Entry 5ZRF (X-ray diffraction, 2.30 A resolution); this record covers chains B and D of the 6 polymer chains in the assembly.

# Chain B
Molecule: DNA topoisomerase 2-beta
Source organism: Homo sapiens
Notes: EC 5.99.1.3
UniProtKB: Q02880 (TOP2B_HUMAN); residues 445-1201 here correspond to UniProt positions 450-1206 (UniProt number = residue number + 5)
Chain sequence (803 residues; each row starts with the number of its first residue):
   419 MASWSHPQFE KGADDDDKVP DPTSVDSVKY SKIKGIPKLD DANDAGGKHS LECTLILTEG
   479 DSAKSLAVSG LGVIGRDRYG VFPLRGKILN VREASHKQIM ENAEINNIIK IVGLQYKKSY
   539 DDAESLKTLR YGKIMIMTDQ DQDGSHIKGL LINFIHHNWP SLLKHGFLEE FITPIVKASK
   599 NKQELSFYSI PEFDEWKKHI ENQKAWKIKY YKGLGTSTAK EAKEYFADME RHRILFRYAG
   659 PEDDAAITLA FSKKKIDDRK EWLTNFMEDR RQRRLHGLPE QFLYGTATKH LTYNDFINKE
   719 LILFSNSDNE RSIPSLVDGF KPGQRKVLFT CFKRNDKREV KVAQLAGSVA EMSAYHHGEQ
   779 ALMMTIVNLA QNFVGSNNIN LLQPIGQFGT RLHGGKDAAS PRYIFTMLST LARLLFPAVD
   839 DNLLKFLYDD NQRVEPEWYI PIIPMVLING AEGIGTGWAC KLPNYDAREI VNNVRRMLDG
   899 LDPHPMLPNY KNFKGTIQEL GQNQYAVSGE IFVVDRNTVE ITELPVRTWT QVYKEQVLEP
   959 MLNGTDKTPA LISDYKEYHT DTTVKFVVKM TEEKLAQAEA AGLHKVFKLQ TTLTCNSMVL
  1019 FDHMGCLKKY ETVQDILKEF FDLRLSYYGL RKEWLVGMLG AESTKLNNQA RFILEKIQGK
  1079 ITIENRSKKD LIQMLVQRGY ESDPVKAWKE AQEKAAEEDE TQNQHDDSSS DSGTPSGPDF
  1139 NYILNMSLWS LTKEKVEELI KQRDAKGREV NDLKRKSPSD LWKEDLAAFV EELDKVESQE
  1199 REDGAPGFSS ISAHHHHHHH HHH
Unresolved in the structure: 419-448, 593-636, 696-705, 963-966, 1111-1134, 1202-1221
Construct notes: expression tag (419-444, 1202-1221)
Metal / ion sites: Mg2+ site 1: Asp557, Asp559; Mg2+ site 2 near Asn867 (its only coordinating residue here)
Ligand contacts: Etoposide (EVP; (5S,5aR,8aR,9R)-9-(4-hydroxy-3,5-dimethoxyphenyl)-8-oxo-5,5a,6,8,8a,9-hexahydrofuro[3',4':6,7]naphtho[2,3-d][1,3]dioxol -5-yl 4,6-O-[(1R)-ethylidene]-beta-D-glucopyranoside): Glu477, Gly478, Asp479, Leu502, Arg503, Gly504, Gln778, Met782
From the paper describing this entry:
  - catalytic residues: Tyr821 (citing earlier work)

# Chain D
Molecule: 12-nt DNA/RNA hybrid strand
Sequence (12 nucleotides; each row starts with the number of its first residue):
     9 XGCAGCXCGG CX
Modified / non-standard residues: IU (5-iodouridine-5'-monophosphate) at position 9; IU (5-iodouridine-5'-monophosphate) at position 15; IU (5-iodouridine-5'-monophosphate) at position 20
Ligand contacts: Etoposide (EVP; (5S,5aR,8aR,9R)-9-(4-hydroxy-3,5-dimethoxyphenyl)-8-oxo-5,5a,6,8,8a,9-hexahydrofuro[3',4':6,7]naphtho[2,3-d][1,3]dioxol -5-yl 4,6-O-[(1R)-ethylidene]-beta-D-glucopyranoside): DA12, DG13, DC14

# How chain B and chain D interact
Residue-residue contacts (42):
  Arg503(B) with DG13(D), hydrogen bond to the base
  Gly504(B) with DG13(D), base contact
  Lys505(B) with DG13(D), base contact; DC14(D), sugar contact; IU_15(D), sugar contact
  Ile506(B) with IU_15(D), sugar contact
  Leu507(B) with DC14(D), phosphate contact; IU_15(D), phosphate contact
  Asn508(B) with DC14(D), phosphate contact; IU_15(D), hydrogen bond to the phosphate; DC16(D), hydrogen bond to the phosphate
  Gln516(B) with DC14(D), hydrogen bond to the phosphate
  Asn520(B) with DC14(D), sugar contact
  His564(B) with IU_15(D), hydrogen bond to the phosphate; DC16(D), salt bridge to the phosphate
  Phe669(B) with DC16(D), phosphate contact
  Ile674(B) with DG17(D), phosphate contact; DG18(D), phosphate contact
  Arg677(B) with DG17(D), salt bridge to the phosphate
  Lys678(B) with DG18(D), salt bridge to the phosphate
  Arg820(B) with IU_9(D), salt bridge to the phosphate; DG10(D), base contact
  Tyr821(B) with IU_9(D), covalent bond; DG10(D), phosphate contact
  Ile872(B) with DC16(D), base contact; DG17(D), base contact
  Gly873(B) with DC16(D), sugar contact; DG17(D), sugar contact
  Thr874(B) with DC16(D), phosphate contact; DG17(D), phosphate contact
  Gly875(B) with DC16(D), phosphate contact; DG17(D), hydrogen bond to the phosphate
  Trp876(B) with DG17(D), sugar contact
  Ala877(B) with DG17(D), sugar contact
  Lys879(B) with IU_20(D), salt bridge to the phosphate
  Thr1010(B) with IU_20(D), phosphate contact
  Leu1011(B) with IU_20(D), phosphate contact
  Thr1012(B) with DC19(D), phosphate contact; IU_20(D), hydrogen bond to the phosphate
  Asn1014(B) with DC19(D), hydrogen bond to the phosphate
  Ser1015(B) with DG18(D), sugar contact; DC19(D), phosphate contact
Other interface residues (no listed pair), chain B (31 interface residues in all): Leu568, Asp726, Ser818, Cys1013

# Summary
31 residues of chain B face 10 of chain D across their interface, with 1 covalent bond, 8 hydrogen bonds and 5
salt bridges. Polar pairs include Arg503(B)-DG13(D), Asn508(B)-IU_15(D) and Asn508(B)-DC16(D). Etoposide is
bound between chain B and chain D. Asp557(B) and Asp559(B) coordinate Mg2+ site 1. The paper reports the
catalytic residue Tyr821(B).
Here chain B is DNA topoisomerase 2-beta (Homo sapiens) and chain D is a 12-nt DNA/RNA hybrid strand. Entry
5ZRF (Crystal structure of human topoisomerase II beta in complex with 5-iodouridine-containing-DNA and
etoposide in space group ...) was determined by X-ray diffraction, deposited together with 5ZEN and 5ZQF.
